Entry 5LKQ (X-ray diffraction, 2.50 A resolution); this record covers chains A and B.

# Chain A (and B)
Molecule: DNA repair protein RadA
Source organism: Streptococcus pneumoniae
Notes: chain B of this document is another copy of the same molecule, construct and numbering; everything in this record applies to it too
UniProtKB: A0A0T7K9X0 (A0A0T7K9X0_STREE); residues 263-452 here correspond to UniProt positions 243-432 (UniProt number = residue number - 20)
Chain sequence (198 residues; each row starts with the number of its first residue):
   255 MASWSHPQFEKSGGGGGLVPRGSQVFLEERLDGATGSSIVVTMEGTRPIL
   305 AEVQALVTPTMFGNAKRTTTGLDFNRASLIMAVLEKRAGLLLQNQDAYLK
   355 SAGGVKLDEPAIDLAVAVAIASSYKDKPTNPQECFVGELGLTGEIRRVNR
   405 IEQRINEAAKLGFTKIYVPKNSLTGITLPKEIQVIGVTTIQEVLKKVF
Unresolved in the structure: 255-276 (chain B: 255-275)
Sequence notes: initiating methionine (255); expression tag (256-262); conflict K265 (Met245 in A0A0T7K9X0), S266 (Gln246 in A0A0T7K9X0), G267 (Ser247 in A0A0T7K9X0), G270 (Leu250 in A0A0T7K9X0), G271 (Val251 in A0A0T7K9X0), L272 (Glu252 in A0A0T7K9X0), P274 (Leu254 in A0A0T7K9X0), R275 (Asn255 in A0A0T7K9X0), G276 (Pro256 in A0A0T7K9X0), L432 (Pro412 in A0A0T7K9X0)

# Interface between chain A and chain B
Contacting residue pairs (36):
  V279(A) - R401(B)  hydrogen bond (backbone-side chain)
  E282(A) - N425(B)  hydrogen bond (backbone-side chain)
  E283(A) - E398(B)
  E283(A) - R400(B)
  E283(A) - R401(B)  salt bridge
  E283(A) - N425(B)
  L285(A) - T396(B)
  L285(A) - E398(B)
  A288(A) - T396(B)
  T289(A) - T396(B)
  E306(A) - R400(B)  salt bridge
  Q308(A) - G394(B)
  Q308(A) - L395(B)  hydrogen bond (side chain-backbone)
  Q308(A) - E398(B)  hydrogen bond
  Q308(A) - R400(B)
  A309(A) - L395(B)
  L310(A) - R341(B)
  L310(A) - L395(B)
  T312(A) - K340(B)
  M315(A) - Q347(B)
  T322(A) - N329(B)
  T322(A) - S332(B)
  T322(A) - L333(B)
  T323(A) - N329(B)
  T324(A) - N329(B)
  Y352(A) - L333(B)  hydrophobic
  Y352(A) - A336(B)  hydrophobic
  Y352(A) - L395(B)
  K354(A) - E392(B)  salt bridge
  K354(A) - L393(B)  hydrogen bond (side chain-backbone)
  K354(A) - L395(B)
  A356(A) - E392(B)
  A356(A) - R400(B)
  G357(A) - P364(B)
  G357(A) - E392(B)  hydrogen bond (backbone-side chain)
  G358(A) - P364(B)
Other interface residues (no listed pair), chain A (23 interface residues in all): F316, L353, S355
Other interface residues (no listed pair), chain B (23 interface residues in all): N318, D327, R330, D367, I399, T443

# Overview
The chain A/chain B interface involves 23 residues from each chain; the contacts include 6 hydrogen bonds and
3 salt bridges. Among the polar pairs are E283(A)-R401(B), E306(A)-R400(B) and K354(A)-E392(B).
Both chains are DNA repair protein RadA (Streptococcus pneumoniae). Entry 5LKQ (Protease domain of RadA) was
determined by X-ray diffraction together with 5LKM from the same study.
